6VK8 - chains A and E of the 8 polymer chains in the assembly; structure by X-ray diffraction, 2.03 A resolution.

# Chain A (and E)
Protein: Methane monooxygenase component A alpha chain
Organism: Methylosinus trichosporium OB3b
Notes: chain E of this document is another copy of the same molecule, construct and numbering; everything in this record applies to it too
UniProt: A0A2D2D5X0 (A0A2D2D5X0_METTR); residue numbers follow UniProt; this construct covers 1-526
Sequence (526 residues; row label = number of the first residue in the row):
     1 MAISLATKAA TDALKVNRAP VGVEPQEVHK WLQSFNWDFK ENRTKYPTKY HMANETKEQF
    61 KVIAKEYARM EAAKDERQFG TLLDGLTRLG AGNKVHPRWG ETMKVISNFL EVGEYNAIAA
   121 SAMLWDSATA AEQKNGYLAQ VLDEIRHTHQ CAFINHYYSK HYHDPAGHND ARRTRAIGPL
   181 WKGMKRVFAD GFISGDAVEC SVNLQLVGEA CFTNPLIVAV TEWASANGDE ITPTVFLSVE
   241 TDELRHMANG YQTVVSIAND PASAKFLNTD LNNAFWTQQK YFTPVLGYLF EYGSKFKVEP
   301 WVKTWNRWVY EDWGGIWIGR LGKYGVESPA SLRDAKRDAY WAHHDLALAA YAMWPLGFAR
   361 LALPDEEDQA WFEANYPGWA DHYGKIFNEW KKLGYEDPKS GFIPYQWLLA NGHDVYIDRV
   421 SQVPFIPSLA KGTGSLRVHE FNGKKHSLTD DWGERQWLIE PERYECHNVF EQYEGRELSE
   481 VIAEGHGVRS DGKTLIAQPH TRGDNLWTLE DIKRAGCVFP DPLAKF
Not modelled in the structure: 1-11
Metal / ion sites: Fe ion site 1: Glu114, Glu144, His147 (together with succinic acid); Fe ion site 2: Glu144, Glu209, Glu243, His246 (together with succinic acid)
Ligand contacts: succinic acid (SIN): Leu110, Gly113, Glu114, Ala117, Glu144, His147, Phe188, Phe192, Leu204, Gly208, Glu209, Thr213, Leu216, Glu243
What the authors report for this chain:
  - conformationally variable residues (side-chain flip): Leu110, Phe188, Leu216
  - binding site for succinic acid: Phe188

# Chain A / chain E interface
Residue-residue contacts (20; chain A residue first):
  Glu76(A) - Glu76(E)
  Arg77(A) - Gly80(E)
  Arg77(A) - Leu83(E)
  Arg77(A) - Asp84(E)
  Gly80(A) - Arg77(E)
  Gly80(A) - Thr81(E)  hydrogen bond (backbone-side chain)
  Thr81(A) - Gly80(E)  hydrogen bond (side chain-backbone)
  Thr81(A) - Thr81(E)
  Thr81(A) - Asp84(E)  hydrogen bond
  Thr81(A) - Gly85(E)  hydrogen bond (side chain-backbone)
  Leu83(A) - Arg77(E)
  Asp84(A) - Arg77(E)
  Asp84(A) - Thr81(E)  hydrogen bond
  Asp84(A) - Thr234(E)
  Gly85(A) - Thr81(E)  hydrogen bond (backbone-side chain)
  Arg88(A) - Thr234(E)  hydrogen bond
  Leu89(A) - Glu230(E)
  Glu230(A) - Leu89(E)
  Thr234(A) - Asp84(E)
  Thr234(A) - Arg88(E)  hydrogen bond
Other interface residues (no listed pair), chain A (13 interface residues in all): Gln78, Leu237
Other interface residues (no listed pair), chain E (14 interface residues in all): Gln78, Pro233, Leu237

# Overview
13 residues of chain A and 14 residues of chain E are in contact; the contacts include 8 hydrogen bonds. Polar
pairs include Gly80(A)-Thr81(E), Thr81(A)-Asp84(E) and Thr81(A)-Gly85(E). Bound to chain A: succinic acid.
From the paper: a binding site for succinic acid at Phe188(A); conformational variability at Leu110(A),
Phe188(A) and Leu216(A).
Chain A and chain E are both Methane monooxygenase component A alpha chain (Methylosinus trichosporium OB3b);
the structure, Crystal Structure of Methylosinus trichosporium OB3b Soluble Methane Monooxygenase Hydroxylase
and Regulatory Component Complex with small ..., was determined by X-ray diffraction together with 6VK4, 6VK5,
6VK6 and 6VK7 from the same study.
